3JRS - chain A; structure by X-ray diffraction, 2.05 A resolution.

[Chain A]
Protein: Putative uncharacterized protein At5g46790
Organism: Arabidopsis thaliana
UniProtKB: Q8VZS8 (Q8VZS8_ARATH); residue numbers follow UniProt; this construct covers 8-211
Amino-acid sequence (208 residues; numbered 4 to 211; the number before each row is that of its first residue):
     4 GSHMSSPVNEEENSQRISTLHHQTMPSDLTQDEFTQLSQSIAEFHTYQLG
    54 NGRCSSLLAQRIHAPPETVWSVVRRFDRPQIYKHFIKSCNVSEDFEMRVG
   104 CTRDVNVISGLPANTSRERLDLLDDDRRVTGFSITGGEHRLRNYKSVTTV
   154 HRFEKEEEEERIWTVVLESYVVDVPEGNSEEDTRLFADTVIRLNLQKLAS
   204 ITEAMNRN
Disordered / not traced: 4-30, 159-163, 210-211
Differences from the reference sequence: expression tag (4-7)
Swiss-Prot annotation at these positions:
  - motif: Ser-112 to Ala-116 (Gate loop), His-142 to Leu-144 (Latch loop)
  - binding site (abscisate): Lys-86, Ala-116 to Glu-121, Arg-143 to Ser-149, Glu-171
  - site (Involved in interactions with PP2Cs): Pro-115, Ser-182
  - mutagenesis: His-87 (H87A: Normal affinity for ABI1. Forms monomers and exhibits normal ABA affinity; when associated by A-88 and S-90), Phe-88 (F88A: Reduced affinity for ABI1. Forms monomers and exhibits normal ABA affinity; when associated by A-87 and S-90), Lys-90 (K90S: Forms monomers and exhibits normal ABA affinity; when associated by A-87 and A-88), Ile-111 (I111A: Normal affinity for ABI1; I111K: Forms monomer and exhibits an enhanced ABA affinity), Ser-112 (S112A: Reduced binding affinity and inhibitory activity toward ABI1; S112R: Forms homodimer and exhibits an enhanced ABA affinity; when associated with R-117), Leu-114 (L114A: Reduced affinity for ABI1), Pro-115 (P115A: Reduced affinity for ABI1), Asn-117 (N117R: Forms homodimer and exhibits an enhanced ABA affinity; when associated with R-112), His-142 (H142A: Loss of affinity for ABI1), Arg-143 (R143A: Loss of affinity for ABI1), Leu-144 (L144A: Loss of affinity for ABI1), Pro-178 (P178A: Normal affinity for ABI1), 2 further mutagenesis entries in UniProt
Ligand contacts: (+)-abscisic acid (A8S; (2Z,4E)-5-[(1S)-1-hydroxy-2,6,6-trimethyl-4-oxocyclohex-2-en-1-yl]-3-methylpenta-2,4-dienoic acid): Lys-86, Phe-88, Ile-89, Val-110, Pro-115, Ala-116, Thr-118, Ser-119, Phe-135, Ile-137, His-142, Leu-144, Tyr-147, Glu-171, Phe-189, Ala-190, Val-193, Ile-194, Asn-197

[Summary]
Chain A binds (+)-abscisic acid. UniProt lists 15 abscisate-binding residues and 14 mutagenesis sites.
Chain A is Putative uncharacterized protein At5g46790 (Arabidopsis thaliana); the structure, Crystal structure
of (+)-ABA-bound PYL1, was determined by X-ray diffraction together with 3JRQ from the same study.
